PDB entry 7CU9 | X-ray diffraction, 1.55 A resolution | chains A and B

== Chain A (and B) ==
Protein: Tube-forming protein in Mycobacterial Envelpe, TiME
Organism: Mycolicibacterium smegmatis (strain ATCC 700084 / mc(2)155)
Notes: chain B of this document is another copy of the same molecule, construct and numbering; everything in this record applies to it too
UniProtKB: A0R5N2 (A0R5N2_MYCS2); residues 28-217 here = UniProt positions 28-217
Amino-acid sequence (198 residues; each row starts with the number of its first residue):
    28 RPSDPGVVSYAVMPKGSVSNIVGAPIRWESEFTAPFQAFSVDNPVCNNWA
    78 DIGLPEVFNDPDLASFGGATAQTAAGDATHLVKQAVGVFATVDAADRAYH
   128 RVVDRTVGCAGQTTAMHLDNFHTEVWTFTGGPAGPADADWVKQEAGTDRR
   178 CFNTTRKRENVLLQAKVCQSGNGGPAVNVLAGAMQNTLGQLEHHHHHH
Unresolved in the structure: 219-225 (chain B: 221-225)
Disulfide bonds: C73-C136, C178-C195
Differences from the reference sequence: expression tag (218-225)

== Chain A / chain B interface ==
Residue-residue contacts (25):
  D31(A) - V206(B)
  P32(A) - I48(B)
  P32(A) - G50(B)
  P32(A) - P202(B)  hydrophobic
  P32(A) - A203(B)
  G33(A) - N47(B)
  G33(A) - I48(B)  hydrogen bond (backbone-backbone)
  G33(A) - G50(B)
  V35(A) - G50(B)
  S36(A) - G50(B)
  Y37(A) - N47(B)
  T60(A) - P52(B)
  D87(A) - G198(B)
  P88(A) - R177(B)  hydrogen bond (backbone-side chain)
  P88(A) - G198(B)
  P88(A) - N199(B)  hydrogen bond (backbone-backbone)
  D89(A) - N199(B)  hydrogen bond
  L90(A) - Q196(B)
  L90(A) - G198(B)
  L90(A) - N199(B)  hydrogen bond (backbone-backbone)
  A91(A) - Q196(B)  hydrogen bond (backbone-side chain)
  A91(A) - N199(B)
  S92(A) - V49(B)
  A117(A) - N199(B)
  A117(A) - P202(B)  hydrophobic
Interface residues without a listed pair, chain A (15 interface residues in all): F93
Interface residues without a listed pair, chain B (15 interface residues in all): S46, A51, S197

== In short ==
The chain A/chain B interface involves 15 residues from each chain; the contacts include 6 hydrogen bonds.
Among the polar pairs are P88(A)-R177(B), D89(A)-N199(B) and A91(A)-Q196(B).
Both chains are Tube-forming protein in Mycobacterial Envelpe, TiME (Mycolicibacterium smegmatis (strain ATCC
700084 / mc(2)155)). Entry 7CU9 (Crystal structure of the soluble domain of TiME protein from Mycobacterium
smegmatis) was determined by X-ray diffraction, deposited together with 7CU8.
